6X6D - chains B and C of the 4 polymer chains in the assembly; structure by X-ray diffraction, 2.48 A resolution.

[Chain B]
Protein: Glucocorticoid receptor
Organism: Homo sapiens
UniProt: P04150 (GCR_HUMAN), isoform P04150-10; residues 417-490 here correspond to UniProt positions 391-464 (UniProt number = residue number - 26)
Amino-acid sequence (74 residues; each row starts with the number of its first residue):
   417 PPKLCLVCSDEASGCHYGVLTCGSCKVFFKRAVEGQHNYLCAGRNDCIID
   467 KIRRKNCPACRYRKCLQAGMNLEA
Unresolved in the structure: 417
Metal / ion sites: Zn2+ site 1: Cys421, Cys424, Cys438, Cys441; Zn2+ site 2: Cys457, Cys463, Cys473, Cys476
From the paper describing this entry:
  - binding site for the 18-nt DNA strand (chain C): Val443, Arg447
  - binding site for the 18-nt DNA strand: Lys442, Arg447
  - conformationally variable residues: Arg447

[Chain C]
Molecule: 18-nt DNA strand
Sequence (18 nucleotides; each row starts with the number of its first residue):
     1 CCAGAACGGAGCGTTCTG

[Interface between chain B and chain C]
Pairs across the interface - 12 pairs, chain B then chain C:
  Gly439(B) - DT14(C)  base contact
  Ser440(B) - DG13(C)  phosphate contact
  Ser440(B) - DT14(C)  base contact
  Val443(B) - DG13(C)  base contact
  Phe444(B) - DC12(C)  phosphate contact
  Arg447(B) - DC12(C)  base contact
  Arg447(B) - DG13(C)  hydrogen bond to the base
  His453(B) - DG11(C)  phosphate contact
  Arg470(B) - DG13(C)  salt bridge to the phosphate
  Lys471(B) - DC12(C)  hydrogen bond to the phosphate
  Lys471(B) - DG13(C)  salt bridge to the phosphate
  Arg477(B) - DG13(C)  salt bridge to the phosphate
Other interface residues (no listed pair), chain B (10 interface residues in all): Pro474

[Overview]
10 residues of chain B and 4 residues of chain C are in contact, with 2 hydrogen bonds and 3 salt bridges.
Among the polar pairs are Arg447(B)-DG13(C), Lys471(B)-DC12(C) and Arg470(B)-DG13(C). The paper reports a
binding site for the 18-nt DNA strand (chain C) at Val443(B) and Arg447(B); a binding site for the 18-nt DNA
strand at Lys442(B) and Arg447(B).
Here chain B is Glucocorticoid receptor (Homo sapiens) and chain C is an 18-nt DNA strand. Entry 6X6D
(Glucocorticoid Receptor DNA binding domain in complex with unmodified precursor for a modern recognition
element (pre-GBS)) was determined by X-ray diffraction, deposited together with 6X6E.
